PDB entry 9OA2 | electron microscopy, 3.85 A resolution | chains D and E of the 12 polymer chains in the assembly

Chain D (and E):
Name: Replicative DNA helicase
Organism: Escherichia coli
Notes: EC 3.6.4.12; chain E of this document is another copy of the same molecule, construct and numbering; everything in this record applies to it too
Reference sequence: P0ACB0 (DNAB_ECOLI); residue numbers follow UniProt; this construct covers 1-471
Sequence (471 residues; numbered 1 to 471; the number before each row is that of its first residue):
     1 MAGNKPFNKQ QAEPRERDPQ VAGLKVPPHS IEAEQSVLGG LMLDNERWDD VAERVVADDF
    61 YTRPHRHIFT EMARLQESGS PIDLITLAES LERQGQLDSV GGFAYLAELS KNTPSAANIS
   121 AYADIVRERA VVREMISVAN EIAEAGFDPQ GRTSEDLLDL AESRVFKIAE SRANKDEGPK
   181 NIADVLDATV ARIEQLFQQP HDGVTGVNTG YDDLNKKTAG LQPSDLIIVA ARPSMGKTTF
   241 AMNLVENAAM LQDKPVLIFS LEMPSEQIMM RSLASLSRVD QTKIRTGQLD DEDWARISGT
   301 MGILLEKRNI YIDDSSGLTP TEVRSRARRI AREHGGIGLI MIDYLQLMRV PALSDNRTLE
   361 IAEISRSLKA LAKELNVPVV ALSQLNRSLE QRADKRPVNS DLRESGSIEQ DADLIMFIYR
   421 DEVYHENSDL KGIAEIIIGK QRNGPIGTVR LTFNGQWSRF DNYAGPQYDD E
Not modelled in the structure: 1-23, 469-471
UniProt features mapped onto this chain:
  - binding site (ATP): Ser-234, Lys-237, Thr-238, Arg-442

How chain D and chain E interact:
Residue-residue contacts (60; chain D residue first):
  Pro-27(D) with Phe-147(E), hydrophobic
  Glu-128(D) with Thr-153(E); Ser-154(E), hydrogen bond (side chain-backbone)
  Val-131(D) with Ser-154(E)
  Val-132(D) with Gly-146(E)
  Met-135(D) with Ile-142(E), hydrophobic; Leu-157(E), hydrophobic; Leu-158(E), hydrophobic
  Ile-136(D) with Gly-146(E); Phe-147(E), hydrophobic
  Ala-139(D) with Ala-139(E); Ile-142(E), hydrophobic; Ala-143(E)
  Ile-142(D) with Met-135(E), hydrophobic
  Ala-143(D) with Ala-139(E), hydrophobic
  Gly-146(D) with Val-132(E); Ile-136(E)
  Phe-147(D) with Lys-25(E); Val-26(E); Ile-136(E), hydrophobic
  Thr-153(D) with Glu-128(E)
  Ser-154(D) with Glu-128(E), hydrogen bond (backbone-side chain); Arg-172(E)
  Glu-155(D) with Arg-172(E)
  Leu-157(D) with Val-132(E), hydrophobic; Met-135(E), hydrophobic
  Leu-158(D) with Ile-168(E), hydrophobic; Arg-172(E)
  Glu-162(D) with Val-165(E); Ala-169(E); Arg-332(E), salt bridge
  Phe-166(D) with Arg-329(E); Arg-332(E); Glu-333(E)
  Ile-168(D) with Leu-158(E), hydrophobic
  Glu-170(D) with Glu-333(E)
  Arg-172(D) with Ser-154(E)
  Asn-174(D) with Arg-329(E), hydrogen bond
  Pro-179(D) with Ile-312(E)
  Val-185(D) with Ser-265(E)
  Leu-186(D) with Met-269(E), hydrophobic; Leu-273(E), hydrophobic; Met-301(E), hydrophobic
  Ala-188(D) with Glu-266(E)
  Thr-189(D) with Glu-266(E)
  Ile-193(D) with Ile-284(E), hydrophobic
  Phe-197(D) with Thr-286(E); Gly-287(E)
  Asn-356(D) with Asp-355(E)
  Leu-359(D) with Ser-354(E); Asp-355(E)
  Val-398(D) with Arg-387(E)
  Asn-399(D) with Arg-387(E)
  Ser-400(D) with Arg-387(E), hydrogen bond
  Ser-407(D) with Arg-349(E)
  Gln-410(D) with Gln-346(E); Leu-347(E); Arg-349(E), hydrogen bond
  Arg-442(D) with Gln-267(E), hydrogen bond (backbone-side chain)
  Asn-443(D) with Gln-267(E), hydrogen bond
Other interface residues (no listed pair), chain D (45 interface residues in all): Val-26, Asn-140, Arg-152, Val-165, Ala-169, Leu-196, Gly-444
Other interface residues (no listed pair), chain E (46 interface residues in all): Pro-28, Val-131, Ala-161, Pro-264, Met-270, Arg-285, Gln-288, Asp-313

Summary:
The interface between chain D and chain E involves 45 residues on one side and 46 on the other; the contacts
include 7 hydrogen bonds and 1 salt bridge. Among the polar pairs are Glu-162(D)/Arg-332(E),
Glu-128(D)/Ser-154(E) and Asn-174(D)/Arg-329(E).
Both chains are Replicative DNA helicase (Escherichia coli). Entry 9OA2 (Ecoli DnaB helicase and Phage Lambda
loader P with ADP-Mg in a 6:6 stoichiometry ratio) was determined by electron microscopy, deposited together
with 8V9S and 9OA1.
